PDB entry 6UH7 | electron microscopy, 2.87 A resolution | chains A and D of the 4 polymer chains in the assembly

== Chain A ==
Name: VP1
From: Enterovirus A71
UniProtKB: D4QGA8 (D4QGA8_9ENTO); residues 1-297 here correspond to UniProt positions 566-862 (UniProt number = residue number + 565)
Amino-acid sequence (297 residues; each row starts with the number of its first residue):
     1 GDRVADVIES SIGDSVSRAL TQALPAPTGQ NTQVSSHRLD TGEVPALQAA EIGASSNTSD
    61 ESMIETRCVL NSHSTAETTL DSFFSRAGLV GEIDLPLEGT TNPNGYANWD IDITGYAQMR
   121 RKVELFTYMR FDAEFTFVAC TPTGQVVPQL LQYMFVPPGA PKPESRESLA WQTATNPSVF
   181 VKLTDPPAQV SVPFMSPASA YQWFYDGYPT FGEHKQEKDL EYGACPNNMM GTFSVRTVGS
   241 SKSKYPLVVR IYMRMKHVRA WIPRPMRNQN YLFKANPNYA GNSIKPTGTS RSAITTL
Residues lining bound ligands: sphingosine (SPH): Ile111, Asp112, Ile113, Thr114, Phe135, Phe137, Tyr153, Phe155, Val179, Val192, Met195, Tyr201, Gln202, Trp203, Asn228, Met230, Phe233, Ala275

== Chain D ==
Name: VP4
From: Enterovirus A71
Notes: EC 3.4.22.29, 3.6.1.15, 3.4.22.28, 2.7.7.48
UniProtKB: E9RGA0 (E9RGA0_9ENTO); residue numbers follow UniProt; this construct covers 1-69
Amino-acid sequence (69 residues; row label = number of the first residue in the row):
     1 MGSQVSTQRS GSHENSNSAT EGSTINYTTI NYYKDSYAAT AGKQSLKQDP DKFANPVKDI
    61 FTEMAAPLK
Disordered / not traced: 1-11

== How chain A and chain D interact ==
Pairs across the interface (63):
  Leu20(A) with Val57(D)
  Thr21(A) with Asp49(D), hydrogen bond; Asp51(D); Lys52(D)
  Gln22(A) with Asp49(D)
  Ala23(A) with Gln48(D); Asp49(D)
  Leu24(A) with Lys47(D); Gln48(D), hydrogen bond (backbone-backbone)
  Pro25(A) with Leu46(D); Lys47(D)
  Ala26(A) with Leu46(D), hydrogen bond (backbone-backbone); Gln48(D)
  Pro27(A) with Leu46(D), hydrophobic
  Arg38(A) with Met64(D)
  Gly42(A) with Met64(D)
  Glu43(A) with Met64(D)
  Val44(A) with Met64(D), hydrogen bond (backbone-backbone)
  Pro45(A) with Glu63(D); Met64(D), hydrophobic
  Ala49(A) with Pro67(D), hydrophobic; Leu68(D), hydrophobic
  Ile52(A) with Val57(D), hydrophobic; Phe61(D), hydrophobic; Pro67(D), hydrophobic
  Ala54(A) with Ala54(D)
  Ser55(A) with Ala54(D), hydrogen bond (backbone-backbone)
  Asn57(A) with Phe61(D); Thr62(D), hydrogen bond (side chain-backbone); Glu63(D)
  Thr58(A) with Glu63(D)
  Ser59(A) with Glu63(D), hydrogen bond (backbone-side chain)
  Ser62(A) with Glu63(D), hydrogen bond; Met64(D)
  Thr75(A) with Leu46(D); Gln48(D), hydrogen bond
  Ala76(A) with Leu46(D)
  Thr79(A) with Gln44(D)
  Asp81(A) with Ala41(D); Gln44(D)
  Arg130(A) with Ala19(D), hydrogen bond (side chain-backbone)
  Asp132(A) with Ser18(D), hydrogen bond; Ala19(D), hydrogen bond (side chain-backbone); Tyr37(D)
  Ser191(A) with Tyr37(D); Ala38(D)
  Val192(A) with Tyr37(D)
  Pro193(A) with Tyr37(D), hydrophobic
  Lys256(A) with Tyr37(D); Ala38(D), hydrogen bond (side chain-backbone); Ala39(D), hydrogen bond (side chain-backbone); Ala41(D)
  His257(A) with Ser18(D), hydrogen bond; Ala19(D); Thr20(D); Ser36(D); Tyr37(D); Ala39(D); Thr40(D), hydrogen bond (side chain-backbone)
  Val258(A) with Gln44(D)
  Arg259(A) with Gly22(D); Ser23(D)
  Pro263(A) with Phe53(D)
Interface residues without a listed pair, chain A (43 interface residues in all): Leu47, Gln48, Ser74, Leu80, Ser85, Phe131, Phe194, Arg254
Interface residues without a listed pair, chain D (33 interface residues in all): Tyr27, Thr29, Gly42, Asn55, Pro56, Lys58

== Summary ==
The interface between chain A and chain D involves 43 residues on one side and 33 on the other, with 16
hydrogen bonds. Among the polar pairs are Thr21(A)-Asp49(D), Asn57(A)-Thr62(D) and Ser59(A)-Glu63(D). Ligands
of chain A: sphingosine.
Chain A is VP1 and chain D is VP4, both from Enterovirus A71; the structure, EV-A71 strain 11316 complexed
with MADAL compound 30, was determined by electron microscopy, deposited together with 6UH1 and 6UH6.
